Entry 3HKC (X-ray diffraction, 3.80 A resolution); this record covers chains B and C of the 5 polymer chains in the assembly.

Chain B:
Protein: Tubulin beta chain
From: Ovis aries
Chain sequence (445 residues; each row starts with the number of its first residue; note: 10 numbers in that range are skipped by the numbering (no residue carries them; nothing is unmodelled there)):
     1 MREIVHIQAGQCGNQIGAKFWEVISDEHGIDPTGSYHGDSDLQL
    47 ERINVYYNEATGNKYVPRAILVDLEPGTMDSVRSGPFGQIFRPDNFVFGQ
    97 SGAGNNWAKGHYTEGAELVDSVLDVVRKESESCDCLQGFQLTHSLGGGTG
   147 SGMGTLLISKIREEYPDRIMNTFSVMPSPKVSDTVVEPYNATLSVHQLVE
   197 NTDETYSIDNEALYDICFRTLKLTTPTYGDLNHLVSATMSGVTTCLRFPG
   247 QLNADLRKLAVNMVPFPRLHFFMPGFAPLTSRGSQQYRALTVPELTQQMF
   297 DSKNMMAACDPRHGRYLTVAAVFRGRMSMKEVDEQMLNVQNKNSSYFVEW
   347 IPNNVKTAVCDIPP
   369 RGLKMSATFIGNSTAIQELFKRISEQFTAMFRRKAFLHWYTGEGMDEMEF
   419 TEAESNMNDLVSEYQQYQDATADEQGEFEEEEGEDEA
Unresolved in the structure: 1, 278-285, 439-455
Ligand contacts:
  - E70 (N-{2-[(4-hydroxyphenyl)amino]pyridin-3-yl}-4-methoxybenzenesulfonamide): Tyr202, Val238, Thr239, Cys241, Leu242, Leu248, Ala250, Lys254, Leu255, Asn258, Met259, Val315, Ala316, Ala317, Asn350, Val351, Lys352, Ala354, Ile378
  - GDP (guanosine-5'-diphosphate): Gly10, Gln11, Cys12, Gln15, Ile16, Ala99, Asn101, Ser140, Gly142, Gly143, Gly144, Thr145, Gly146, Pro173, Val177, Ser178, Asp179, Glu183, Asn206, Leu209, Tyr224, Leu227, Asn228, Val231

Chain C:
Protein: Tubulin alpha chain
From: Ovis aries
Chain sequence (451 residues; numbered 1 to 451; the number before each row is that of its first residue):
     1 MRECISIHVGQAGVQIGNACWELYCLEHGIQPDGQMPSDKTIGGGDDSFN
    51 TFFSETGAGKHVPRAVFVDLEPTVIDEVRTGTYRQLFHPEQLITGKEDAA
   101 NNYARGHYTIGKEIIDLVLDRIRKLADQCTGLQGFLVFHSFGGGTGSGFT
   151 SLLMERLSVDYGKKSKLEFSIYPAPQVSTAVVEPYNSILTTHTTLEHSDC
   201 AFMVDNEAIYDICRRNLDIERPTYTNLNRLIGQIVSSITASLRFDGALNV
   251 DLTEFQTNLVPYPRIHFPLATYAPVISAEKAYHEQLSVAEITNACFEPAN
   301 QMVKCDPRHGKYMACCLLYRGDVVPKDVNAAIATIKTKRTIQFVDWCPTG
   351 FKVGINYQPPTVVPGGDLAKVQRAVCMLSNTTAIAEAWARLDHKFDLMYA
   401 KRAFVHWYVGEGMEEGEFSEAREDMAALEKDYEEVGVDSVEGEGEEEGEE
   451 Y
Unresolved in the structure: 1, 44-46, 280-284, 438-451
Ligand contacts:
  - E70 (N-{2-[(4-hydroxyphenyl)amino]pyridin-3-yl}-4-methoxybenzenesulfonamide): Asn101, Thr179, Val181
  - GTP: Gly10, Gln11, Ala12, Gln15, Ile16, Asp69, Glu71, Asp98, Ala99, Ala100, Asn101, Ser140, Gly142, Gly143, Gly144, Thr145, Gly146, Ile171, Pro173, Val177, Ser178, Thr179, Glu183, Asn206, Tyr224, Leu227, Asn228, Ile231

Chain B / chain C interface:
Residue-residue contacts (31; chain B residue first):
  Asn101(B) - Glu254(C)
  Lys105(B) - Thr253(C)
  Asp179(B) - Leu248(C)
  Asp179(B) - Asn258(C)  hydrogen bond (backbone-side chain)
  Asp179(B) - Lys352(C)
  Thr180(B) - Thr257(C)
  Thr180(B) - Asn258(C)
  Val181(B) - Asn258(C)
  Val182(B) - Thr257(C)
  Thr221(B) - Val324(C)
  Thr221(B) - Pro325(C)
  Thr221(B) - Lys326(C)
  Ala397(B) - Trp346(C)
  Met398(B) - Trp346(C)
  Met398(B) - Pro348(C)
  Arg400(B) - Trp346(C)
  Arg401(B) - Tyr262(C)  hydrogen bond (backbone-side chain)
  Arg401(B) - Trp346(C)
  Arg401(B) - Glu434(C)  hydrogen bond (side chain-backbone)
  Arg401(B) - Val435(C)
  Lys402(B) - Tyr262(C)  hydrogen bond (backbone-side chain)
  Ala403(B) - Pro261(C)
  Ala403(B) - Tyr262(C)
  Phe404(B) - Thr257(C)
  Phe404(B) - Asn258(C)
  Phe404(B) - Pro261(C)  hydrophobic
  His406(B) - Val260(C)
  His406(B) - Pro261(C)  hydrogen bond (side chain-backbone)
  Trp407(B) - Gln256(C)
  Trp407(B) - Thr257(C)  hydrogen bond (side chain-backbone)
  Trp407(B) - Val260(C)  hydrophobic
Other interface residues (no listed pair), chain B (19 interface residues in all): Gly100, Tyr210, Thr220
Other interface residues (no listed pair), chain C (23 interface residues in all): Pro263, Met313, Ala314, Asn329, Asp345, Cys347

In short:
19 residues of chain B and 23 residues of chain C are in contact; the contacts include 6 hydrogen bonds. Polar
pairs include Asp179(B)-Asn258(C), Arg401(B)-Tyr262(C) and Arg401(B)-Glu434(C). Bound to chain B: GDP and
compound E70. Ligands of chain C: GTP and compound E70.
Chain B is Tubulin beta chain and chain C is Tubulin alpha chain, both from Ovis aries; the structure,
Tubulin-ABT751: RB3 stathmin-like domain complex, was determined by X-ray diffraction (same publication as
3HKB, 3HKD and 3HKE).
